PDB entry 7TQT | electron microscopy, 4.10 A resolution (low resolution: residue-level contacts below are approximate; hydrogen-bond / salt-bridge calls are withheld) | chains s and t of the 22 polymer chains in the assembly

[Chain s]
Protein: VP3
Source organism: Coxsackievirus A21
Notes: EC 3.4.22.29, 3.6.1.15, 3.4.22.28, 2.7.7.48
Reference sequence: Q7T7N6 (Q7T7N6_9ENTO); residues 1-240 here correspond to UniProt positions 342-581 (UniProt number = residue number + 341)
Chain sequence (240 residues; numbered 1 to 240; the number before each row is that of its first residue):
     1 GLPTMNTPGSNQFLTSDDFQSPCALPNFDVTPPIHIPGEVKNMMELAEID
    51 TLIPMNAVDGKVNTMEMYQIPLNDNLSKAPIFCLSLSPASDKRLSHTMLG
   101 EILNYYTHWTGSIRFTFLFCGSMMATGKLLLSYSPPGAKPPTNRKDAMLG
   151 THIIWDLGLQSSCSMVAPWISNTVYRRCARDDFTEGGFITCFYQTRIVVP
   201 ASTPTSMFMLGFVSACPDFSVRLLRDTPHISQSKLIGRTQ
Disordered / not traced: 236-240
Construct notes: conflict R225 (Lys566 in Q7T7N6)

[Chain t]
Protein: VP4
Source organism: Coxsackievirus A21
Notes: EC 3.4.22.29, 3.6.1.15, 3.4.22.28, 2.7.7.48
Reference sequence: Q7T7N6 (Q7T7N6_9ENTO); numbering as in UniProt (aligned over 1-69)
Chain sequence (69 residues; each row starts with the number of its first residue):
     1 MGAQVSTQKTGAHENQNVAANGSTINYTTINYYKDSASNSATRQDLSQDP
    51 SKFTEPVKDLMLKTAPALN
Disordered / not traced: 1

[Chain s / chain t interface]
Residue-residue contacts - 34 pairs, chain s then chain t:
  D18(s) - S40(t)
  D18(s) - A41(t)
  Q20(s) - I30(t)
  Q20(s) - N31(t)
  Q20(s) - Y32(t)
  Q20(s) - Y33(t)
  Q20(s) - S38(t)
  Q20(s) - S40(t)
  S21(s) - Y33(t)
  S21(s) - S38(t)
  P22(s) - Y33(t)
  P22(s) - S38(t)
  C23(s) - D35(t)
  C23(s) - S38(t)
  L25(s) - D35(t)
  P26(s) - D35(t)
  N27(s) - K34(t)
  N27(s) - D35(t)
  G38(s) - F53(t)
  E39(s) - F53(t)
  V40(s) - F53(t)
  K41(s) - D45(t)
  K41(s) - S47(t)
  N42(s) - Q48(t)
  E45(s) - Q48(t)
  E45(s) - D49(t)
  E48(s) - P50(t)
  E48(s) - T54(t)
  I49(s) - F53(t)
  I49(s) - T54(t)
  L159(s) - L68(t)
  Q160(s) - P66(t)
  Q160(s) - A67(t)
  Q160(s) - L68(t)
Other interface residues (no listed pair), chain s (21 interface residues in all): F28, M44, L46
Other interface residues (no listed pair), chain t (22 interface residues in all): A37, N39, K52

[Summary]
The interface between chain s and chain t involves 21 residues on one side and 22 on the other.
Chain s is VP3 and chain t is VP4, both from Coxsackievirus A21; the structure, Coxsackievirus A21 capsid
subdomain in complex with mouse polyclonal antibody pAbC-5, was determined by electron microscopy (same
publication as 7TQS and 7TQU).
